PDB entry 4MCR | X-ray diffraction, 1.65 A resolution | chain A

Chain A:
Name: Glutamate carboxypeptidase 2
Organism: Homo sapiens
Notes: EC 3.4.17.21; fragment: Glutamate carboxypeptidase II
Reference sequence: Q04609 (FOLH1_HUMAN); residues 44-750 here = UniProt positions 44-750
Sequence (757 residues; each row starts with the number of its first residue; numbers below 1 keep their minus sign (Met-6 is residue -6)):
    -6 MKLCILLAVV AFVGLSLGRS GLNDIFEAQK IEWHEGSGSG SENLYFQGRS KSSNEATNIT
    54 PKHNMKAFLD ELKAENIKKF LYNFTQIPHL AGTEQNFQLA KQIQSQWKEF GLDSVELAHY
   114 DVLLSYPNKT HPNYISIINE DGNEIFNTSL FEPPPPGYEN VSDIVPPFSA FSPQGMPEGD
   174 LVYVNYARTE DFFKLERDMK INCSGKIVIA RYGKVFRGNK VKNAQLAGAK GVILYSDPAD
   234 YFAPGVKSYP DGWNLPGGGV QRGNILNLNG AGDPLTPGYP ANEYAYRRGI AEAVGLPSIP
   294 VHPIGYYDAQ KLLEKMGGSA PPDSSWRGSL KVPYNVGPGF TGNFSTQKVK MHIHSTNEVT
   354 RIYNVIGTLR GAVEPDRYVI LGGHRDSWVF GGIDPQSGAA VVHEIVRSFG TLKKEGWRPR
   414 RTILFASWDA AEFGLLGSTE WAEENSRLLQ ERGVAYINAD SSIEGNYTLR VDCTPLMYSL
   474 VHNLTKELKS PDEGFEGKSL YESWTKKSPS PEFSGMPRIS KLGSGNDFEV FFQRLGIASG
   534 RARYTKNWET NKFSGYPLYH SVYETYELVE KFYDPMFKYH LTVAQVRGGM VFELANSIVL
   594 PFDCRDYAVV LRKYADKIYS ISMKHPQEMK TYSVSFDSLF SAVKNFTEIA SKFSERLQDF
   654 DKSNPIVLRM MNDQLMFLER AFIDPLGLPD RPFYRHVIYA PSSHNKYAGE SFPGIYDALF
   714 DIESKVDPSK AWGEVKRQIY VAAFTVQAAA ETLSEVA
Disordered / not traced: -6 to 55, 654-655
Covalent attachments: N-acetylglucosamine (NAG) linked to Asn76, Asn121, Asn140, Asn195, Asn459, Asn476; glycan linked to Asn638
Differences from the reference sequence: initiating methionine (-6); expression tag (-5 to 43); engineered mutation Ala424 (Glu in Q04609)
Bound ions: Ca2+: Thr269, Tyr272, Glu433, Glu436; Zn2+ site 1: His377, Asp387, Asp453; Zn2+ site 2: Asp387, Glu425, His553 (together with 29D)
Small-molecule neighbours: 29D (N-(4-{[(2-amino-4-oxo-3,4-dihydropteridin-6-yl)methyl]amino}benzoyl)-L-gamma-glutamyl-L-gamma-glutamyl-L-gamma-glutamyl-L-glutamic acid): Phe209, Arg210, Gly256, Asn257, Asp387, Ala424, Glu425, Gly427, Leu428, Asp453, Arg463, Ser501, Arg511, Ser513, Ser517, Gly518, Asn519, Arg534, Arg536, Trp541, Glu542, Tyr552, His553, Asn698, Lys699, Tyr700, Ala701
Curated features (UniProtKB/Swiss-Prot):
  - active site (Charge relay system): Ser628, Asp666, His689
  - binding site (substrate): Arg210, Asn257, Ser517, Gly518, Asn519, Arg534 to Arg536, Tyr552, His553, Lys699, Tyr700
  - binding site (Ca(2+)): Thr269, Tyr272, Glu433, Glu436
  - binding site (Zn(2+)): His377, Asp387, Glu425, Asp453, His553
  - glycosylation (N-linked (GlcNAc...) asparagine): Asn51, Asn76, Asn121, Asn140, Asn153, Asn195, Asn336, Asn459, Asn476, Asn638
  - natural variant: His475 (H475Y: Correlates with lower folate and higher homocysteine levels)
  - mutagenesis: Asn51 (N51A: Loss of glycosylation. Reduces enzyme activity), Asn76 (N76A: Loss of glycosylation. Reduces enzyme activity), Asn121 (N121A: Loss of glycosylation. Severely reduced enzyme activity), Asn140 (N140A: Loss of glycosylation. Severely reduced enzyme activity), Asn153 (N153A: Loss of glycosylation. Severely reduced enzyme activity), Asn195 (N195A: Loss of glycosylation. Severely reduced enzyme activity), Asn336 (N336A: Loss of glycosylation. Reduces enzyme activity), His377 (H377A/G/Q: Complete loss of activity), Asp379 (D379E/N: Complete loss of activity), Asp387 (D387E/L: Complete loss of activity; D387N: No effect on enzyme activity), Pro388 (P388A: No effect on enzyme activity), Glu425 (E425Q/D: Complete loss of activity), 6 further mutagenesis entries in UniProt
Reported in the primary citation:
  - binding site for 29D: Gly518, Arg534, Arg536, Trp541, Tyr552, His553
  - mutagenesis - R463L, W541A: decreased binding to ARM-P4
  - mutagenesis - W541A: decreased binding to ARM-P8
  - mutagenesis - R463L, R511L, W541A: unchanged catalytic activity on polyglutamyl-folate
  - mutagenesis - R463L, R511L, W541A: increased binding to NAAG
  - mutagenesis - H475Y: unchanged catalytic activity
  - mutagenesis - H475Y: unchanged stability
  - mutagenesis - E424A: abolished catalytic activity (citing earlier work)

In short:
Chain A binds compound 29D. Covalently linked N-acetylglucosamine: at Asn76, Asn121, Asn140, Asn195, Asn459
and Asn476 and 1 more. From the paper: a binding site for 29D at Gly518, Arg534 and Arg536 among others;
R463L, R511L and W541A increase binding to NAAG; 5 substitutions were tested in all.
Chain A is Glutamate carboxypeptidase 2 (Homo sapiens); the structure, A high resolution structure of human
glutamate carboxypeptidase II (GCPII) in complex with folyltri-gamma-L-glutamic acid
(pteroyltetra-gamma-L-glutamic ..., was determined by X-ray diffraction, deposited together with 4MCP, 4MCQ
and 4MCS.
